6OEP - chains C and D of the 8 polymer chains in the assembly; structure by electron microscopy, 3.70 A resolution.

[Chain C]
Name: V(D)J recombination-activating protein 1
Organism: Mus musculus
Notes: EC 3.1.-.-, 2.3.2.27
UniProtKB: P15919 (RAG1_MOUSE); numbering as in UniProt (aligned over 1-1040)
Amino-acid sequence (1040 residues; each row starts with the number of its first residue):
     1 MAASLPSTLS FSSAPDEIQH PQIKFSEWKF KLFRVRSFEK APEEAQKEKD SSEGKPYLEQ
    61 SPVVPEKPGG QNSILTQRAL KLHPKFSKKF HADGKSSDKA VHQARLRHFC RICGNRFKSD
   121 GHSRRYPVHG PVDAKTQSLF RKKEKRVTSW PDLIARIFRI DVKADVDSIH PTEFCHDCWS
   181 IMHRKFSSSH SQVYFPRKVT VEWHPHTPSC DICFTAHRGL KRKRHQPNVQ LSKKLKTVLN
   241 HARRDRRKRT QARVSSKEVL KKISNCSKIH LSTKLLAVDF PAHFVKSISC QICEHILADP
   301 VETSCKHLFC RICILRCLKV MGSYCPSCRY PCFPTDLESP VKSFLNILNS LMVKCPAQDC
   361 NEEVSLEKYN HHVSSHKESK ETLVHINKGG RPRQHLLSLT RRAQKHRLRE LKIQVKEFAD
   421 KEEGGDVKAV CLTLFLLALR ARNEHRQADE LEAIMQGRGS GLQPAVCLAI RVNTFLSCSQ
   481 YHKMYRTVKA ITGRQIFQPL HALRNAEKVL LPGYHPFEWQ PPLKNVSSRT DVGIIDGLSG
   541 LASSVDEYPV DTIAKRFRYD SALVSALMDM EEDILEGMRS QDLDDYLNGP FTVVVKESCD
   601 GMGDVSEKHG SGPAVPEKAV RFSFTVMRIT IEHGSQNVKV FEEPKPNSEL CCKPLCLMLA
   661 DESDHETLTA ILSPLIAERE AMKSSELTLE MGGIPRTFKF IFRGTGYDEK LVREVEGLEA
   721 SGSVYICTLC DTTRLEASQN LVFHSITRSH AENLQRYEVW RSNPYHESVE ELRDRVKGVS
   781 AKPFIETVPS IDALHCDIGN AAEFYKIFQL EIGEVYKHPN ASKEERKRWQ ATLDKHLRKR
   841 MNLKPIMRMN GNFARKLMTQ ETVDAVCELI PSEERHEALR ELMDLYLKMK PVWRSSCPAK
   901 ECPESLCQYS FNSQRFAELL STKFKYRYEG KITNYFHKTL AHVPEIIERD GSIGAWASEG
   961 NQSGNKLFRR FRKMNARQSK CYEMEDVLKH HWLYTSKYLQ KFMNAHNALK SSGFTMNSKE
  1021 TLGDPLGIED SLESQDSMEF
Disordered / not traced: 1-394, 959-960, 1009-1040
Construct notes: engineered mutation Gln962 (Glu in P15919)
Ion coordination: Ca2+ near Asp600 (its only coordinating residue here); Zn2+: Cys727, Cys730, His937, His942
Curated features (UniProtKB/Swiss-Prot):
  - zinc finger: Cys290 to Arg329 (RING-type), Leu351 to Lys380 (RAG1-type)
  - DNA-binding region: Gly389 to Gln456 (NBD)
  - binding site (Zn(2+)): Cys266, His270, Cys290, Cys293, His295, Cys305, His307, Cys310, Cys313, Cys325, Cys328, Cys355, Cys360, His372, His376
  - binding site (a divalent metal cation): Asp600, Asp708
  - site: Trp893 (Essential for DNA hairpin formation, participates in base-stacking interactions near the cleavage site)
  - cross-link: Lys233 (Glycyl lysine isopeptide (Lys-Gly) (interchain with G-Cter in ubiquitin))
  - mutagenesis: Lys233 (K233M: Abolishes autoubiquitination), His307 (H307A: Displays lower E3 ligase activity and affects the joining step of V(D)J recombination), Cys325 (C325G: Loss of E3 ligase activity and affects the joining step of V(D)J recombination), Arg391 (R391A: Defects in converting nicked products to hairpins; R391L: Impairs DNA-binding and hairpin formation while maintaining some nicking activity), Arg393 (R393A: Impairs DNA-binding and hairpin formation while maintaining some nicking activity), Arg401 (R401A: Allows robust hairpin activity), Arg402 (R402A: Defects in converting nicked products to hairpins), Lys405 (K405A: Reduced hairpin activity), His406 (H406A: Allows robust hairpin activity), Arg407 (R407A: Impairs DNA-binding and reduces hairpin formation without affecting nicking activity), Asn443 (N443A: Impairs DNA-binding; when associated with A-445), His445 (H445A: Impairs DNA-binding; when associated with A-443), 22 further mutagenesis entries in UniProt
Reported in the primary citation:
  - mutagenesis - E962Q: abolished catalytic activity (citing earlier work)
  - mutagenesis - R848A: increased catalytic activity

[Chain D]
Name: V(D)J recombination-activating protein 2
Organism: Mus musculus
UniProtKB: P21784 (RAG2_MOUSE); numbering as in UniProt (aligned over 1-527)
Amino-acid sequence (527 residues; numbered 1 to 527; the number before each row is that of its first residue):
     1 MSLQMVTVGH NIALIQPGFS LMNFDGQVFF FGQKGWPKRS CPTGVFHFDI KQNHLKLKPA
    61 IFSKDSCYLP PLRYPATCSY KGSIDSDKHQ YIIHGGKTPN NELSDKIYIM SVACKNNKKV
   121 TFRCTEKDLV GDVPEPRYGH SIDVVYSRGK SMGVLFGGRS YMPSTQRTTE KWNSVADCLP
   181 HVFLIDFEFG CATSYILPEL QDGLSFHVSI ARNDTVYILG GHSLASNIRP ANLYRIRVDL
   241 PLGTPAVNCT VLPGGISVSS AILTQTNNDE FVIVGGYQLE NQKRMVCSLV SLGDNTIEIS
   301 EMETPDWTSD IKHSKIWFGS NMGNGTIFLG IPGDNKQAMS EAFYFYTLRC SEEDLSEDQK
   361 IVSNSQTSTE DPGDSTPFED SEEFCFSAEA TSFDGDDEFD TYNEDDEDDE SVTGYWITCC
   421 PTCDVDINTW VPFYSTELNK PAMIYCSHGD GHWVHAQCMD LEERTLIHLS EGSNKYYCNE
   481 HVQIARALQT PKRNPPLQKP PMKSLHKKGS GKVLTPAKKS FLRRLFD
Disordered / not traced: 83-87, 352-527
Curated features (UniProtKB/Swiss-Prot):
  - zinc finger: Trp416 to Ile484 (PHD-type)
  - binding site (Zn(2+)): Cys419, Cys423, Cys446, His452, His455, Cys458, Cys478, His481
  - mutagenesis: Asp128 (D128N: Does not affect the endonuclease activity of the RAG complex), Glu199 (E199Q: Does not affect the endonuclease activity of the RAG complex), Asp202 (D202N: Does not affect the endonuclease activity of the RAG complex), Glu280 (E280Q: Does not affect the endonuclease activity of the RAG complex), Asp310 (D310N: Does not affect the endonuclease activity of the RAG complex), Asp358 (D358N: Does not affect the endonuclease activity of the RAG complex), Asp374 (D374N: Does not affect the endonuclease activity of the RAG complex), Tyr402 (Y402A: Reduced interaction with histones), Asn403 (N403A: Reduced interaction with histones), Asp406 (D406A: Reduced interaction with histones), Glu407 (E407A: Reduced interaction with histones), Asp408 (D408A: Induces a slight reduction in V(D)J recombination without affecting interaction with histones), 7 further mutagenesis entries in UniProt

[Interface between chain C and chain D]
Contacting residue pairs (72; chain C residue first):
  Asn525(C) - Ser164(D)
  Asn525(C) - Arg167(D)
  Asn525(C) - Thr168(D)  hydrogen bond (backbone-side chain)
  Asn525(C) - Thr169(D)  hydrogen bond (backbone-backbone)
  Val526(C) - Thr168(D)
  Ser527(C) - Thr168(D)  hydrogen bond (backbone-side chain)
  Ser527(C) - Glu170(D)
  Arg529(C) - Glu170(D)  salt bridge
  Val532(C) - Glu170(D)
  Leu538(C) - Asn173(D)
  Ser539(C) - Lys171(D)
  Ser539(C) - Trp172(D)  hydrogen bond (backbone-backbone)
  Ser539(C) - Asn173(D)  hydrogen bond (backbone-backbone)
  Gly540(C) - Asn173(D)
  Gly540(C) - Ser174(D)
  Leu541(C) - Asn173(D)
  Val545(C) - Tyr277(D)
  Val545(C) - Glu280(D)
  Val545(C) - Lys315(D)
  Val545(C) - Ile316(D)  hydrophobic
  Asp546(C) - Phe206(D)
  Asp546(C) - His222(D)
  Asp546(C) - Arg229(D)  salt bridge
  Asp546(C) - Ser259(D)  hydrogen bond
  Asp546(C) - Ser260(D)  hydrogen bond
  Asp546(C) - Tyr277(D)
  Glu547(C) - Tyr138(D)  hydrogen bond
  Glu547(C) - Arg159(D)  salt bridge
  Glu547(C) - Phe206(D)
  Tyr548(C) - Pro17(D)
  Tyr548(C) - Arg73(D)
  Pro549(C) - Pro17(D)  hydrophobic
  Arg556(C) - Thr169(D)  hydrogen bond (side chain-backbone)
  Ala614(C) - Ala338(D)
  His665(C) - Trp36(D)
  His665(C) - Asn100(D)
  Glu666(C) - Gln16(D)
  Glu666(C) - Lys34(D)
  Glu666(C) - Gly35(D)  hydrogen bond (side chain-backbone)
  Glu666(C) - Arg73(D)
  Glu666(C) - Pro99(D)
  Thr669(C) - Pro99(D)
  Thr669(C) - Asn100(D)
  Ala670(C) - Asn101(D)
  Ala670(C) - Asn173(D)
  Pro674(C) - Trp172(D)  hydrophobic
  Ala677(C) - Trp172(D)  hydrophobic
  Glu678(C) - Thr169(D)  hydrogen bond
  Glu719(C) - Arg39(D)  salt bridge
  Tyr757(C) - Trp36(D)
  Tyr757(C) - Pro70(D)
  Trp760(C) - Pro42(D)
  Trp760(C) - Tyr68(D)
  Arg761(C) - Cys67(D)
  Arg761(C) - Tyr68(D)  hydrogen bond (backbone-backbone)
  Arg761(C) - Lys106(D)
  Arg761(C) - Tyr108(D)
  Ser762(C) - Cys67(D)  hydrogen bond (backbone-side chain)
  Asn763(C) - Ser66(D)
  Asn763(C) - Tyr68(D)
  His766(C) - Lys64(D)
  His766(C) - Asp65(D)
  Glu767(C) - Lys64(D)
  Ser768(C) - Lys64(D)
  Val769(C) - Tyr68(D)
  Arg773(C) - Arg39(D)
  Arg773(C) - Pro42(D)
  Ser780(C) - Pro37(D)
  Ala781(C) - Trp36(D)  hydrophobic
  Lys782(C) - Trp36(D)
  Lys782(C) - Asn100(D)
  Lys782(C) - Glu102(D)  salt bridge
Other interface residues (no listed pair), chain C (45 interface residues in all): Ile535, Ser544, Arg558, Pro613, Asp664, Ser673, Gly722, Phe784
Other interface residues (no listed pair), chain D (46 interface residues in all): Tyr74, Lys97, Thr165, Asn335

[Summary]
45 residues of chain C face 46 of chain D across their interface; the contacts include 13 hydrogen bonds and 5
salt bridges. Polar pairs include Arg529(C)-Glu170(D), Asp546(C)-Arg229(D) and Glu547(C)-Arg159(D). From the
paper: E962Q of chain C abolishes catalytic activity; R848A of chain C increases catalytic activity.
Chain C is V(D)J recombination-activating protein 1 and chain D is V(D)J recombination-activating protein 2,
both from Mus musculus; the structure, Cryo-EM structure of mouse RAG1/2 12RSS-NFC/23RSS-PRC complex (DNA1),
was determined by electron microscopy (same publication as 6OEM, 6OEN, 6OEO, 6OEQ, 6OER and 6V0V).
